Entry 8VMN (electron microscopy, 3.50 A resolution); this record covers chains H and K of the 10 polymer chains in the assembly.

[Chain H]
Molecule: 157-nt DNA strand
Sequence (157 nucleotides; row label = number of the first residue in the row):
     1 CAGGATGTATATATCTGAGACGTGCCTGGAGACTAGGGAGTAATCCCCTT
    51 GGCGGTTTAAACGCGGGGGACAGCGCGTACGTGCGTTTTAGCGGTGCTAG
   101 AGCTGTCTACGACCAATTGAGCGGCCTGGGCACCGGGATTCTCCAGCCGC
   151 CGGCAGC

[Chain K]
Protein: Histone H2A
Source organism: Xenopus laevis
UniProt: Q6AZJ8 (Q6AZJ8_XENLA); residues 12-118 here correspond to UniProt positions 13-119 (UniProt number = residue number + 1)
Amino-acid sequence (108 residues; each row starts with the number of its first residue):
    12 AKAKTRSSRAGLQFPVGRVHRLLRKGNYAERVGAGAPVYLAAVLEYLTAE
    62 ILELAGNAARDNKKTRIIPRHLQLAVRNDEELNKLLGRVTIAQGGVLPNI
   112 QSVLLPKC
Construct notes: expression tag (119)

[How chain H and chain K interact]
Pairs across the interface - 10 pairs, chain H then chain K:
  DA20(H) - Arg77(K)  hydrogen bond to the sugar
  DC21(H) - Arg77(K)  salt bridge to the phosphate
  DA30(H) - Arg32(K)  salt bridge to the phosphate
  DG31(H) - Ala14(K)  phosphate contact
  DG31(H) - Lys15(K)  phosphate contact
  DG31(H) - Arg17(K)  salt bridge to the phosphate
  DA32(H) - Ala14(K)  phosphate contact
  DA32(H) - Lys15(K)  hydrogen bond to the phosphate
  DA32(H) - Arg20(K)  salt bridge to the phosphate
  DA39(H) - Arg42(K)  sugar contact
Interface residues without a listed pair, chain H (7 interface residues in all): DC33
Interface residues without a listed pair, chain K (11 interface residues in all): Ala12, Lys13, Thr16, Gly28

[Overview]
The interface between chain H and chain K involves 7 residues on one side and 11 on the other, with 2 hydrogen
bonds and 4 salt bridges. Polar contacts include DA20(H)-Arg77(K), DA32(H)-Lys15(K) and DC21(H)-Arg77(K).
Chain H is a 157-nt DNA strand and chain K is Histone H2A (Xenopus laevis); the structure, H3K4me3 nucleosome
bound to PRC2_AJ1-450, was determined by electron microscopy together with 8VMI, 8VMJ, 8VML, 8VNV, 8VNZ, 8VO0
and 8VOB from the same study.
